Entry 2YJ0 (X-ray diffraction, 2.40 A resolution); this record covers chains D and F of the 6 polymer chains in the assembly.

Chain D (and F):
Molecule: Dodecin
Source organism: Mycobacterium tuberculosis
Notes: chain F of this document is another copy of the same molecule, construct and numbering; everything in this record applies to it too
Reference sequence: Q8VK10 (Q8VK10_MYCTU); residues 1-69 here correspond to UniProt positions 2-70 (UniProt number = residue number + 1)
Amino-acid sequence (69 residues; numbered 1 to 69; the number before each row is that of its first residue):
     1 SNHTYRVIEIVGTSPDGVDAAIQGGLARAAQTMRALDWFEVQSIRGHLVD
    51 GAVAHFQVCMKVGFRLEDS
Unresolved in the structure: 69
Covalently attached groups: compound 420 linked to Cys-59
Differences from the reference sequence: engineered mutation Cys-59 (Thr60 in Q8VK10)
Residues lining bound ligands:
  - 420 (N-[2-({[5-(dimethylamino)naphthalen-1-yl]sulfonyl}amino)ethyl]-2-iodoacetamide), molecule 1: Tyr-5, Val-7, Trp-38, Glu-40, Lys-61
  - 420, molecule 2: Glu-9, Val-11, Gln-42, Ser-43, Arg-45, Gln-57
  - 420 / FMN, molecule 1: His-3, Tyr-5, Val-7, Asp-37, Trp-38, Phe-39, Glu-40, Lys-61, Arg-65
  - 420 / FMN, molecule 2: Glu-9, Val-11, Gln-42, Ser-43, Arg-45, Gln-57
  - 420 / FMN, molecule 3: Arg-45, Gly-46, His-47, Gln-57
  - coenzyme A (COA), molecule 1: Arg-6, Ile-8, Ile-10, Arg-28, Ala-29, Thr-32, Met-33, Phe-64, Leu-66
  - coenzyme A (COA), molecule 2: Arg-28, Thr-32, Met-33, Arg-34, Ala-35, Phe-64, Arg-65, Leu-66, Glu-67
  - FMN (flavin mononucleotide), molecule 1: His-3, Tyr-5, Asp-37, Trp-38, Phe-39, Arg-65
  - FMN, molecule 2: Val-11, Arg-45, Gln-57
  - FMN, molecule 3: Arg-45, Gly-46, His-47, Gln-57

Chain D / chain F interface:
Pairs across the interface (22; chain D residue first):
  Ile-8(D) / Arg-6(F)
  Glu-9(D) / Arg-6(F)  hydrogen bond (backbone-side chain)
  Glu-9(D) / Val-7(F)  hydrogen bond (backbone-backbone)
  Glu-9(D) / Lys-61(F)  salt bridge
  Ile-10(D) / Tyr-5(F)
  Ile-10(D) / Arg-6(F)
  Val-11(D) / Thr-4(F)
  Val-11(D) / Tyr-5(F)  hydrogen bond (backbone-backbone)
  Val-11(D) / Val-7(F)  hydrophobic
  Val-11(D) / Trp-38(F)  hydrophobic
  Thr-13(D) / Asn-2(F)
  Thr-13(D) / His-3(F)  hydrogen bond (side chain-backbone)
  Thr-13(D) / Tyr-5(F)
  Ser-14(D) / Asn-2(F)
  Pro-15(D) / Asn-2(F)
  Gly-24(D) / Thr-4(F)
  Gly-25(D) / Thr-4(F)
  Arg-28(D) / Thr-4(F)
  Arg-28(D) / Leu-66(F)
  Arg-28(D) / Glu-67(F)  hydrogen bond (side chain-backbone)
  Arg-28(D) / Asp-68(F)  hydrogen bond (side chain-backbone)
  His-55(D) / Asn-2(F)
Also at the interface, not in a pair above, chain D (14 interface residues in all): Arg-6, Gly-12, Gln-31

In short:
14 residues of chain D and 11 residues of chain F are in contact, with 6 hydrogen bonds and 1 salt bridge.
Polar pairs include Glu-9(D)/Lys-61(F), Glu-9(D)/Arg-6(F) and Thr-13(D)/His-3(F).
Both chains are Dodecin (Mycobacterium tuberculosis). Entry 2YJ0 (X-ray structure of chemically engineered
Mycobacterium tuberculosis Dodecin) was determined by X-ray diffraction together with 2YIZ from the same
study.
